8FX2 - chains A and B; structure by X-ray diffraction, 1.54 A resolution.

# Chain A (and B)
Protein: Hypoxanthine-guanine phosphoribosyltransferase
Source organism: Trypanosoma cruzi  (strain CL Brener)
Notes: EC 2.4.2.8; chain B of this document is another copy of the same molecule, construct and numbering; everything in this record applies to it too
Reference sequence: A0A7J6XZA2 (A0A7J6XZA2_TRYCR); residues 1-231 here correspond to UniProt positions 109-339 (UniProt number = residue number + 108)
Sequence (231 residues; numbered 1 to 231; the number before each row is that of its first residue):
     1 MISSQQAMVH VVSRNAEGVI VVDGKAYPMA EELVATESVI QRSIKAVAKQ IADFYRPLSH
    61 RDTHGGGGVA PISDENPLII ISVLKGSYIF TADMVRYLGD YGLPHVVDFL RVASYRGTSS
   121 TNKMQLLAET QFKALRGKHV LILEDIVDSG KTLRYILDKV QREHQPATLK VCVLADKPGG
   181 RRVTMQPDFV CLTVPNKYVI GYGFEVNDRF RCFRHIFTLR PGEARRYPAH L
Not modelled in the structure: 1-8, 116-122 (chain B: 1-8, 115-124)
Small-molecule neighbours: Immucillin-HP (IRP; (1S)-1(9-deazahypoxanthin-9yl)1,4-dideoxy-1,4-imino-D-ribitol-5-phosphate): Glu-144, Asp-145, Ile-146, Val-147, Asp-148, Ser-149, Gly-150, Lys-151, Thr-152, Lys-177, Lys-197, Tyr-198, Val-199, Phe-204, Glu-205
What the authors report for this chain:
  - binding site for Immucillin-HP: Gly-86, Arg-211
  - catalytic residues: Asp-148 (citing earlier work)
  - specificity-determining residues: Phe-204 (proposed by the authors, not directly observed)

# Chain A / chain B interface
Pairs across the interface (81; chain A residue first):
  Lys-25(A) with Gly-99(B), hydrogen bond (side chain-backbone)
  Thr-63(A) with Ala-229(B)
  His-64(A) with Arg-226(B)
  Asp-74(A) with Arg-209(B), hydrogen bond (backbone-side chain); Tyr-227(B)
  Glu-75(A) with Arg-209(B), hydrogen bond (backbone-side chain); Arg-226(B), salt bridge
  Pro-77(A) with Arg-209(B)
  Leu-84(A) with Leu-84(B), hydrophobic
  Lys-85(A) with Val-107(B), hydrogen bond (side chain-backbone); Asp-108(B), salt bridge; Phe-109(B); Phe-132(B)
  Tyr-88(A) with Tyr-88(B); Thr-91(B); Ala-92(B), hydrophobic; Val-95(B); Val-107(B); Phe-109(B), hydrophobic
  Ile-89(A) with Ala-92(B), hydrophobic; Arg-96(B)
  Thr-91(A) with Tyr-88(B)
  Ala-92(A) with Tyr-88(B); Ile-89(B), hydrophobic; Ala-92(B), hydrophobic
  Asp-93(A) with Arg-96(B), salt bridge
  Val-95(A) with Tyr-88(B); Cys-212(B)
  Arg-96(A) with Gln-41(B); Ile-89(B); Asp-93(B), salt bridge; Arg-96(B); Tyr-202(B); Cys-212(B); Arg-214(B)
  Tyr-97(A) with Arg-214(B)
  Gly-99(A) with Lys-25(B), hydrogen bond (backbone-side chain)
  Asp-100(A) with Arg-214(B), salt bridge
  His-105(A) with Cys-212(B)
  Val-106(A) with Asp-208(B)
  Val-107(A) with Lys-85(B), hydrogen bond (backbone-side chain); Tyr-88(B); Asp-208(B)
  Asp-108(A) with Lys-85(B), salt bridge; Arg-111(B), salt bridge
  Phe-109(A) with Lys-85(B); Tyr-88(B), hydrophobic
  Arg-111(A) with Gln-131(B)
  Leu-127(A) with Gln-131(B)
  Gln-131(A) with Arg-111(B); Leu-127(B)
  Phe-132(A) with Lys-85(B); Asp-208(B); Leu-231(B), hydrophobic
  Lys-133(A) with Leu-231(B), hydrogen bond (backbone-backbone)
  Ala-134(A) with His-230(B); Leu-231(B)
  Tyr-202(A) with Arg-96(B)
  Asp-208(A) with Val-106(B); Val-107(B); Phe-132(B)
  Arg-209(A) with Asp-74(B), hydrogen bond (side chain-backbone); Glu-75(B), hydrogen bond (side chain-backbone); Pro-77(B)
  Cys-212(A) with Val-95(B); Arg-96(B); Gly-99(B); His-105(B)
  Arg-214(A) with Arg-96(B); Tyr-97(B); Asp-100(B), salt bridge
  Arg-226(A) with His-64(B)
  Tyr-227(A) with Asp-74(B)
  Ala-229(A) with Thr-63(B)
  His-230(A) with Gln-131(B); Ala-134(B)
  Leu-231(A) with Val-106(B), hydrophobic; Phe-132(B); Lys-133(B), hydrogen bond (backbone-backbone); Ala-134(B), hydrogen bond (backbone-backbone); Leu-135(B)
Also at the interface, not in a pair above, chain A (42 interface residues in all): Gln-41, Asn-207, Pro-228
Also at the interface, not in a pair above, chain B (43 interface residues in all): Asn-207, Pro-228

# Overview
The interface between chain A and chain B involves 42 residues on one side and 43 on the other, with 11
hydrogen bonds and 8 salt bridges. Polar pairs include Glu-75(A)/Arg-226(B), Lys-85(A)/Asp-108(B) and
Asp-93(A)/Arg-96(B). Chain A binds Immucillin-HP. The paper reports the catalytic residue Asp-148(A); a
binding site for Immucillin-HP at Gly-86(A) and Arg-211(A).
Both chains are Hypoxanthine-guanine phosphoribosyltransferase (Trypanosoma cruzi  (strain CL Brener)). Entry
8FX2 (Crystal structure of the Trypanosoma cruzi hypoxanthine-guanine-xanthine phosphoribosyltransferase
(HGXPRT), isoform D, bound to Immucillin-HP) was determined by X-ray diffraction (same publication as 8FWZ,
8FX0, 8FX1 and 8FX3).
